PDB entry 8EZA | electron microscopy, 4.39 A resolution (low resolution: residue-level contacts below are approximate; hydrogen-bond / salt-bridge calls are withheld) | chains J and K of the 22 polymer chains in the assembly

Chain J:
Molecule: X-ray repair cross-complementing protein 6
From: Homo sapiens
UniProt: P12956 (XRCC6_HUMAN); residues 1-609 here = UniProt positions 1-609
Amino-acid sequence (609 residues; numbered 1 to 609; the number before each row is that of its first residue):
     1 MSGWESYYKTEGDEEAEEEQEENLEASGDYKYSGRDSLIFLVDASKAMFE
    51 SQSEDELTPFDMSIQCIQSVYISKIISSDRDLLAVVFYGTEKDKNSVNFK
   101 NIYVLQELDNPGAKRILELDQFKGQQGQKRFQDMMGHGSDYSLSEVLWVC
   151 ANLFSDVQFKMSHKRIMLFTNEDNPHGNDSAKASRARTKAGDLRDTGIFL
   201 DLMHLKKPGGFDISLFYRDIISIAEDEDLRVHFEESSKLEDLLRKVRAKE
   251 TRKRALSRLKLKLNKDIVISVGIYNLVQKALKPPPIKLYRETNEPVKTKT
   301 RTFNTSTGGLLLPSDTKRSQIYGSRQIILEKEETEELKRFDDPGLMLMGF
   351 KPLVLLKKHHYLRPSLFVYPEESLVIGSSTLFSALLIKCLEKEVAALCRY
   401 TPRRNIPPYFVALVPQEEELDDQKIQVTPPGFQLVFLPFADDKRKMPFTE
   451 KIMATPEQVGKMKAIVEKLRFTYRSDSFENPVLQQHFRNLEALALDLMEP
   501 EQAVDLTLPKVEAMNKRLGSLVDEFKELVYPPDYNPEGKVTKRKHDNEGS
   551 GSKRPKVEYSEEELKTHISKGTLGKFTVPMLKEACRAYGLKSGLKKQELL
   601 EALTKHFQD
Disordered / not traced: 1-29, 223-230, 535-609
Curated features (UniProtKB/Swiss-Prot):
  - region: Val578 to Glu583 (Interaction with BAX)
  - active site: Lys31 (Schiff-base intermediate with DNA)
  - modified residue: Ser2 (N-acetylserine), Ser6 (Phosphoserine), Ser27 (Phosphoserine), Lys31 (N6-acetyllysine), Ser51 (Phosphoserine), Ser306 (Phosphoserine), Lys317 (N6-acetyllysine), Lys331 (N6-acetyllysine), Lys338 (N6-acetyllysine), Thr455 (Phosphothreonine), Lys461 (N6-acetyllysine), Ser477 (Phosphoserine), Ser520 (Phosphoserine), Lys539 (N6-acetyllysine), Lys542 (N6-acetyllysine), Lys544 (N6-acetyllysine), Ser550 (Phosphoserine), Lys553 (N6-acetyllysine), Lys556 (N6-acetyllysine), Ser560 (Phosphoserine) and 1 more in UniProt
  - cross-link (Glycyl lysine isopeptide (Lys-Gly)): Lys287 (interchain with G-Cter in SUMO2), Lys317 (interchain with G-Cter in SUMO2), Lys556 (interchain with G-Cter in SUMO2)

Chain K:
Molecule: X-ray repair cross-complementing protein 5
From: Homo sapiens
UniProt: P13010 (XRCC5_HUMAN); numbering as in UniProt (aligned over 1-732)
Amino-acid sequence (732 residues; numbered 1 to 732; the number before each row is that of its first residue):
     1 MVRSGNKAAVVLCMDVGFTMSNSIPGIESPFEQAKKVITMFVQRQVFAEN
    51 KDEIALVLFGTDGTDNPLSGGDQYQNITVHRHLMLPDFDLLEDIESKIQP
   101 GSQQADFLDALIVSMDVIQHETIGKKFEKRHIEIFTDLSSRFSKSQLDII
   151 IHSLKKCDISLQFFLPFSLGKEDGSGDRGDGPFRLGGHGPSFPLKGITEQ
   201 QKEGLEIVKMVMISLEGEDGLDEIYSFSESLRKLCVFKKIERHSIHWPCR
   251 LTIGSNLSIRIAAYKSILQERVKKTWTVVDAKTLKKEDIQKETVYCLNDD
   301 DETEVLKEDIIQGFRYGSDIVPFSKVDEEQMKYKSEGKCFSVLGFCKSSQ
   351 VQRRFFMGNQVLKVFAARDDEAAAVALSSLIHALDDLDMVAIVRYAYDKR
   401 ANPQVGVAFPHIKHNYECLVYVQLPFMEDLRQYMFSSLKNSKKYAPTEAQ
   451 LNAVDALIDSMSLAKKDEKTDTLEDLFPTTKIPNPRFQRLFQCLLHRALH
   501 PREPLPPIQQHIWNMLNPPAEVTTKSQIPLSKIKTLFPLIEAKKKDQVTA
   551 QEIFQDNHEDGPTAKKLKTEQGGAHFSVSSLAEGSVTSVGSVNPAENFRV
   601 LVKQKKASFEEASNQLINHIEQFLDTNETPYFMKSIDCIRAFREEAIKFS
   651 EEQRFNNFLKALQEKVEIKQLNHFWEIVVQDGITLITKEEASGSSVTAEE
   701 AKKFLAPKDKPSGDTAAVFEEGGDVDDLLDMI
Disordered / not traced: 1-5, 171-195, 555-724, 732
Curated features (UniProtKB/Swiss-Prot):
  - region: Leu138 to Leu165 (Leucine-zipper)
  - motif: Glu720 to Leu728 (EEXXXDL motif)
  - modified residue: Lys144 (N6-acetyllysine), Ser255 (Phosphoserine), Ser258 (Phosphoserine), Lys265 (N6-acetyllysine), Ser318 (Phosphoserine), Lys332 (N6-acetyllysine), Thr535 (Phosphothreonine), Ser577 (Phosphoserine), Ser579 (Phosphoserine), Ser580 (Phosphoserine), Lys660 (N6-acetyllysine), Lys665 (N6-acetyllysine), Thr715 (Phosphothreonine)
  - cross-link (Glycyl lysine isopeptide (Lys-Gly)): Lys195 (interchain with G-Cter in SUMO2), Lys532 (interchain with G-Cter in SUMO2), Lys534 (interchain with G-Cter in SUMO2), Lys566 (interchain with G-Cter in SUMO2), Lys568 (interchain with G-Cter in SUMO2), Lys669 (interchain with G-Cter in SUMO2), Lys688 (interchain with G-Cter in SUMO2)

How chain J and chain K interact:
Residue-residue contacts - 288 pairs, chain J then chain K:
  Ile75(J) - Tyr316(K)
  Ile75(J) - Gly317(K)
  Ile76(J) - Tyr316(K)
  Asp79(J) - Arg315(K)
  Asp79(J) - Gly317(K)
  Asn110(J) - Ser318(K)
  Pro111(J) - Gly317(K)
  Pro111(J) - Ser318(K)
  Gly112(J) - Ser318(K)
  Gly112(J) - Asp319(K)
  Ala113(J) - Asp319(K)
  Ala248(J) - Glu428(K)
  Thr251(J) - Arg431(K)
  Thr251(J) - Tyr433(K)
  Arg252(J) - Tyr433(K)
  Lys253(J) - Tyr433(K)
  Lys260(J) - Ala542(K)
  Lys260(J) - Lys543(K)
  Ile267(J) - Lys534(K)
  Val268(J) - Leu539(K)
  Tyr274(J) - Phe435(K)
  Asn275(J) - Arg431(K)
  Leu276(J) - Leu430(K)
  Leu276(J) - Arg431(K)
  Val277(J) - Phe355(K)
  Val277(J) - Met357(K)
  Val277(J) - Asp429(K)
  Val277(J) - Leu430(K)
  Gln278(J) - Asp429(K)
  Gln278(J) - Arg431(K)
  Lys279(J) - Met357(K)
  Lys279(J) - Asp429(K)
  Ala280(J) - Asp429(K)
  Lys282(J) - Glu328(K)
  Pro283(J) - Phe314(K)
  Pro285(J) - Gln312(K)
  Pro285(J) - Gly313(K)
  Pro285(J) - Phe314(K)
  Ile286(J) - Gly313(K)
  Lys287(J) - Ile311(K)
  Leu288(J) - Asp309(K)
  Leu288(J) - Ile310(K)
  Leu288(J) - Ile311(K)
  Leu288(J) - Ile320(K)
  Tyr289(J) - Leu297(K)
  Tyr289(J) - Glu304(K)
  Tyr289(J) - Asp309(K)
  Arg290(J) - Glu308(K)
  Arg290(J) - Asp309(K)
  Arg290(J) - Ile311(K)
  Asn293(J) - Pro322(K)
  Val296(J) - Cys296(K)
  Val296(J) - Leu297(K)
  Lys297(J) - Tyr295(K)
  Lys297(J) - Cys296(K)
  Thr298(J) - Thr293(K)
  Thr298(J) - Val294(K)
  Lys299(J) - Val294(K)
  Lys299(J) - Cys296(K)
  Thr300(J) - Glu292(K)
  Thr300(J) - Thr293(K)
  Thr300(J) - Val294(K)
  Arg301(J) - Lys291(K)
  Arg301(J) - Glu292(K)
  Thr302(J) - Gln290(K)
  Phe303(J) - Ile289(K)
  Phe303(J) - Gln290(K)
  Asn304(J) - Asp288(K)
  Thr305(J) - Glu287(K)
  Thr305(J) - Asp288(K)
  Thr305(J) - Ile289(K)
  Thr305(J) - Gln290(K)
  Leu311(J) - Ile289(K)
  Asp315(J) - Ala281(K)
  Thr316(J) - Val278(K)
  Thr316(J) - Val279(K)
  Lys317(J) - Val279(K)
  Lys317(J) - Ala281(K)
  Arg318(J) - Trp276(K)
  Arg318(J) - Thr277(K)
  Ser319(J) - Trp276(K)
  Ser319(J) - Thr277(K)
  Ser319(J) - Val279(K)
  Gln320(J) - Lys274(K)
  Gln320(J) - Thr275(K)
  Gln320(J) - Trp276(K)
  Gln320(J) - Thr277(K)
  Ile321(J) - Lys274(K)
  Tyr322(J) - Phe47(K)
  Tyr322(J) - Phe88(K)
  Tyr322(J) - Phe491(K)
  Tyr322(J) - Leu494(K)
  Gly323(J) - Phe88(K)
  Gln326(J) - Val279(K)
  Gln326(J) - Leu284(K)
  Ile327(J) - Leu494(K)
  Ile328(J) - Arg497(K)
  Leu329(J) - Trp276(K)
  Glu333(J) - Leu505(K)
  Thr334(J) - Trp276(K)
  Leu337(J) - Trp276(K)
  Phe340(J) - Pro485(K)
  Phe340(J) - Arg486(K)
  Phe340(J) - Arg489(K)
  Phe340(J) - Trp513(K)
  Asp341(J) - Trp513(K)
  Met348(J) - Leu463(K)
  Met348(J) - Leu516(K)
  Met348(J) - Asn517(K)
  Met348(J) - Pro518(K)
  Gly349(J) - Met461(K)
  Gly349(J) - Leu463(K)
  Phe350(J) - Ile458(K)
  Phe350(J) - Met461(K)
  Phe350(J) - Ser462(K)
  Phe350(J) - Leu463(K)
  Phe350(J) - Ala464(K)
  Lys351(J) - Phe477(K)
  Lys351(J) - Thr479(K)
  Pro352(J) - Ala464(K)
  Leu355(J) - Asp475(K)
  Lys358(J) - Arg353(K)
  His359(J) - Val361(K)
  His359(J) - His411(K)
  His359(J) - Lys413(K)
  His360(J) - Ile267(K)
  His360(J) - Thr480(K)
  Tyr361(J) - Ile267(K)
  Tyr361(J) - Phe356(K)
  Tyr361(J) - Met357(K)
  Tyr361(J) - Gly358(K)
  Tyr361(J) - Val361(K)
  Leu362(J) - Gln269(K)
  Arg363(J) - Gln269(K)
  Pro364(J) - Phe356(K)
  Pro364(J) - Met357(K)
  Pro364(J) - Gly358(K)
  Ser365(J) - Arg354(K)
  Tyr369(J) - Phe435(K)
  Tyr369(J) - Ser436(K)
  Val375(J) - Ile540(K)
  Val375(J) - Glu541(K)
  Ile376(J) - Ile540(K)
  Gly377(J) - Pro538(K)
  Ser379(J) - Tyr444(K)
  Thr380(J) - Phe537(K)
  Thr380(J) - Pro538(K)
  Leu381(J) - Ile533(K)
  Leu381(J) - Phe537(K)
  Ser383(J) - Leu438(K)
  Ala384(J) - Leu451(K)
  Lys388(J) - Leu451(K)
  Lys388(J) - Val454(K)
  Lys388(J) - Asp455(K)
  Lys388(J) - Ile458(K)
  Cys389(J) - Ile458(K)
  Lys392(J) - Asp455(K)
  Lys392(J) - Ile458(K)
  Lys392(J) - Asp459(K)
  Leu397(J) - Leu463(K)
  Arg399(J) - Leu516(K)
  Tyr409(J) - Gln269(K)
  Tyr409(J) - Asn484(K)
  Phe410(J) - Phe477(K)
  Phe410(J) - Leu516(K)
  Glu418(J) - Ser437(K)
  Glu418(J) - Lys439(K)
  Glu419(J) - Gln352(K)
  Gln426(J) - Phe435(K)
  Gln426(J) - Ser437(K)
  Thr428(J) - Gln352(K)
  Thr428(J) - Arg354(K)
  Pro429(J) - Phe435(K)
  Pro430(J) - Ser437(K)
  Pro430(J) - Leu438(K)
  Gln433(J) - Arg353(K)
  Gln433(J) - Arg354(K)
  Leu437(J) - Thr479(K)
  Pro438(J) - Thr479(K)
  Pro438(J) - Thr480(K)
  Phe439(J) - Thr480(K)
  Phe439(J) - Ile482(K)
  Phe439(J) - Asn484(K)
  Phe439(J) - Pro485(K)
  Ala440(J) - Lys239(K)
  Ala440(J) - Thr480(K)
  Ala440(J) - Lys481(K)
  Ala440(J) - Ile482(K)
  Asp441(J) - Lys239(K)
  Asp441(J) - Ile240(K)
  Asp441(J) - Glu270(K)
  Asp441(J) - Pro483(K)
  Asp441(J) - Asn484(K)
  Asp441(J) - Phe487(K)
  Asp442(J) - Ser266(K)
  Asp442(J) - Ile267(K)
  Asp442(J) - Leu268(K)
  Asp442(J) - Glu270(K)
  Lys443(J) - Lys239(K)
  Lys443(J) - Ser266(K)
  Lys443(J) - Ile267(K)
  Arg444(J) - Arg242(K)
  Arg444(J) - His243(K)
  Arg444(J) - Ser244(K)
  Arg444(J) - Lys265(K)
  Arg444(J) - Ser266(K)
  Arg444(J) - Leu268(K)
  Met446(J) - Tyr264(K)
  Met446(J) - Phe365(K)
  Pro447(J) - Tyr264(K)
  Glu450(J) - Asn415(K)
  Lys451(J) - Ala374(K)
  Lys451(J) - Glu417(K)
  Ile452(J) - His414(K)
  Met453(J) - Glu371(K)
  Met453(J) - Ala374(K)
  Met453(J) - Val375(K)
  Met453(J) - Ser378(K)
  Ala454(J) - Ser378(K)
  Ala454(J) - Ser379(K)
  Gln458(J) - Val375(K)
  Gln458(J) - Ser379(K)
  Val459(J) - His382(K)
  Met462(J) - Ile253(K)
  Met462(J) - Ser379(K)
  Met462(J) - Leu380(K)
  Met462(J) - Ala383(K)
  Lys463(J) - Ala383(K)
  Lys463(J) - Asp386(K)
  Lys463(J) - Leu387(K)
  Val466(J) - Phe345(K)
  Val466(J) - Leu387(K)
  Val466(J) - Met389(K)
  Leu469(J) - Gly344(K)
  Leu469(J) - Phe345(K)
  Arg470(J) - Phe345(K)
  Arg470(J) - Met389(K)
  Phe471(J) - Gly344(K)
  Phe471(J) - Phe345(K)
  Phe471(J) - Cys346(K)
  Phe471(J) - Gln350(K)
  Thr472(J) - Gln350(K)
  Tyr473(J) - Cys346(K)
  Tyr473(J) - Gln350(K)
  Tyr473(J) - Val351(K)
  Tyr473(J) - Leu424(K)
  Ser475(J) - Pro425(K)
  Ser475(J) - Leu430(K)
  Asp476(J) - Met427(K)
  Phe478(J) - Leu343(K)
  Phe478(J) - Phe426(K)
  Phe478(J) - Met427(K)
  Glu479(J) - Phe426(K)
  Glu479(J) - Met427(K)
  Asn480(J) - Phe426(K)
  Asn480(J) - Glu428(K)
  Pro481(J) - Tyr333(K)
  Pro481(J) - Pro403(K)
  Pro481(J) - Phe426(K)
  Val482(J) - Tyr333(K)
  Val482(J) - Asn402(K)
  Val482(J) - Pro403(K)
  Leu483(J) - Glu428(K)
  His486(J) - Phe314(K)
  Asn489(J) - Met331(K)
  Leu490(J) - Tyr316(K)
  Leu490(J) - Val321(K)
  Leu490(J) - Phe323(K)
  Glu491(J) - Tyr316(K)
  Leu493(J) - Met331(K)
  Ala494(J) - Tyr316(K)
  Asp505(J) - Tyr333(K)
  Thr507(J) - Leu343(K)
  Thr507(J) - Arg394(K)
  Thr507(J) - Val405(K)
  Leu508(J) - Arg394(K)
  Pro509(J) - Ser341(K)
  Pro509(J) - Leu343(K)
  Met514(J) - Leu343(K)
  Asn515(J) - Ser255(K)
  Val522(J) - Asn256(K)
  Val522(J) - Leu257(K)
  Phe525(J) - Leu257(K)
  Phe525(J) - Ala376(K)
  Lys526(J) - Asn256(K)
  Val529(J) - Val375(K)
  Tyr530(J) - Ala372(K)
  Tyr534(J) - Arg260(K)
Also at the interface, not in a pair above, chain J (177 interface residues in all): Ile72, Lys114, Val246, Arg247, Asn264, Asp266, Glu291, Glu294, Pro295, Arg325, Glu330, Lys338, Arg339, Pro343, Leu347, Phe367, Phe382, Leu385, Leu386, Ile387, Pro407, Pro408, Leu420, Lys445, Thr449, Ile465, Gln485, Leu495, Val511, Leu518
Also at the interface, not in a pair above, chain K (175 interface residues in all): Val46, Glu92, Ser258, Ile259, Asp280, Asp299, Glu302, Lys332, Val342, Lys347, Asn359, Lys363, Ala366, Leu384, Ile392, Phe409, Val420, Val422, Met434, Ala445, Pro446, Cys493, Ala498, Ile508, Leu530, Lys545

Overview:
177 residues of chain J face 175 of chain K across their interface. Curated annotation (UniProt) lists
active-site residue Lys31(J) on chain J.
Here chain J is X-ray repair cross-complementing protein 6 and chain K is X-ray repair cross-complementing
protein 5, both from Homo sapiens. Entry 8EZA (NHEJ Long-range complex with PAXX) was determined by electron
microscopy, deposited together with 8EZ9 and 8EZB.
